PDB entry 8VNZ | electron microscopy, 3.50 A resolution | chains L and C of the 6 polymer chains in the assembly

Chain L:
Name: Polycomb protein EED
From: Homo sapiens
Reference sequence: O75530 (EED_HUMAN); residues 1-441 here = UniProt positions 1-441
Amino-acid sequence (441 residues; numbered 1 to 441; the number before each row is that of its first residue):
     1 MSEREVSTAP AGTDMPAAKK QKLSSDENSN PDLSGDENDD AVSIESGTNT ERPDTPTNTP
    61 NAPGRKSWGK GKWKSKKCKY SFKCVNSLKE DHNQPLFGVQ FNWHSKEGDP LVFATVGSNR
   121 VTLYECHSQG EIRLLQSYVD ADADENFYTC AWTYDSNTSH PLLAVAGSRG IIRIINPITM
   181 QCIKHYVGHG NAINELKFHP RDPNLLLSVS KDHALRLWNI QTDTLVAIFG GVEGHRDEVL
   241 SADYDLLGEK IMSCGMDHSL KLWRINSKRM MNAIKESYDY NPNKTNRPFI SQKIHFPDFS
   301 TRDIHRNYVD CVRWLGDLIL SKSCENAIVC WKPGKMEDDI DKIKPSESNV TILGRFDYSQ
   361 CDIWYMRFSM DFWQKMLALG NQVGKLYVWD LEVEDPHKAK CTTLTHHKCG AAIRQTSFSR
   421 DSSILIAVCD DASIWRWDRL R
Disordered / not traced: 1-79

Chain C:
Name: Histone-lysine N-methyltransferase EZH2
From: Homo sapiens
Notes: EC 2.1.1.356
Reference sequence: Q15910 (EZH2_HUMAN); residues 1-746 here = UniProt positions 1-746
Amino-acid sequence (746 residues; row label = number of the first residue in the row):
     1 MGQTGKKSEK GPVCWRKRVK SEYMRLRQLK RFRRADEVKS MFSSNRQKIL ERTEILNQEW
    61 KQRRIQPVHI LTSVSSLRGT RECSVTSDLD FPTQVIPLKT LNAVASVPIM YSWSPLQQNF
   121 MVEDETVLHN IPYMGDEVLD QDGTFIEELI KNYDGKVHGD RECGFINDEI FVELVNALGQ
   181 YNDDDDDDDG DDPEEREEKQ KDLEDHRDDK ESRPPRKFPS DKIFEAISSM FPDKGTAEEL
   241 KEKYKELTEQ QLPGALPPEC TPNIDGPNAK SVQREQSLHS FHTLFCRRCF KYDCFLHPFH
   301 ATPNTYKRKN TETALDNKPC GPQCYQHLEG AKEFAAALTA ERIKTPPKRP GGRRRGRLPN
   361 NSSRPSTPTI NVLESKDTDS DREAGTETGG ENNDKEEEEK KDETSSSSEA NSRCQTPIKM
   421 KPNIEPPENV EWSGAEASMF RVLIGTYYDN FCAIARLIGT KTCRQVYEFR VKESSIIAPA
   481 PAEDVDTPPR KKKRKHRLWA AHCRKIQLKK DGSSNHVYNY QPCDHPRQPC DSSCPCVIAQ
   541 NFCEKFCQCS SECQNRFPGC RCKAQCNTKQ CPCYLAVREC DPDLCLTCGA ADHWDSKNVS
   601 CKNCSIQRGS KKHLLLAPSD VAGWGIFIKD PVQKNEFISE YCGEIISQDE ADRRGKVYDK
   661 YMCSFLFNLN NDFVVDATRK GNKIRFANHS VNPNCYAKVM MVNGDHRIGI FAKRAIQTGE
   721 ELFFDYRYSQ ADALKYVGIE REMEIP
Disordered / not traced: 1-16, 182-219, 340-425
Cystine bridges: Cys523-Cys534
Residues lining bound ligands: S-adenosylhomocysteine (SAH): Val621, Ala622, Gly623, Trp624, Gly625, Met662, Cys663, Ser664, Phe665, Arg685, Phe686, Ala687, Asn688, His689, Phe723, Tyr726, Tyr736, Val737, Ile739
What the authors report for this chain:
  - conformationally variable residues (helix shift): Arg504, Gln507

Interface between chain L and chain C:
Contacting residue pairs (144; chain L residue first):
  Val85(L) with Leu89(C)
  Asn86(L) with Ser87(C); Leu89(C); Phe91(C)
  Ser87(L) with Ser87(C), hydrogen bond (backbone-side chain); Asp88(C), hydrogen bond
  Leu88(L) with Thr86(C); Ser87(C); Asp88(C)
  Lys89(L) with Val85(C); Thr86(C), hydrogen bond (backbone-backbone)
  Asp91(L) with Ser84(C)
  Trp103(L) with Trp60(C), hydrogen bond (backbone-side chain)
  His104(L) with Trp60(C); Ile65(C)
  Ser105(L) with Trp60(C), hydrogen bond (backbone-side chain); Ile65(C)
  Lys106(L) with Trp60(C); Ile65(C)
  Glu107(L) with Trp60(C); Lys61(C)
  Asp109(L) with Ile65(C)
  Arg120(L) with Cys83(C); Leu98(C)
  Tyr124(L) with Val85(C)
  Gly130(L) with Phe91(C)
  Ile132(L) with Gln94(C), hydrogen bond (backbone-side chain)
  Arg133(L) with Gln94(C)
  Leu134(L) with Leu71(C); Val85(C), hydrophobic; Gln94(C), hydrogen bond (backbone-side chain); Ile96(C), hydrophobic
  Leu135(L) with Val68(C), hydrophobic; His69(C)
  Gln136(L) with Ile96(C); Pro97(C), hydrogen bond (side chain-backbone); Leu98(C); Lys99(C)
  Ser137(L) with Leu98(C); Lys99(C), hydrogen bond (backbone-backbone)
  Tyr138(L) with Lys99(C); Leu101(C)
  Val139(L) with Leu98(C), hydrophobic; Lys99(C), hydrogen bond (backbone-backbone); Thr100(C); Leu101(C)
  Asp140(L) with Leu101(C); Ala103(C)
  Asp142(L) with Ala103(C)
  Ser159(L) with Arg64(C), hydrogen bond (side chain-backbone); Ile65(C); Gln66(C), hydrogen bond (backbone-backbone)
  His160(L) with Ile65(C); Gln66(C)
  Pro161(L) with Ile65(C); Gln66(C); Val68(C), hydrophobic
  Arg169(L) with Val104(C), hydrogen bond (side chain-backbone); Ser106(C), hydrogen bond
  Ile171(L) with Val104(C), hydrophobic
  Arg173(L) with Leu101(C); Asn102(C), hydrogen bond (side chain-backbone); Ala103(C); Val104(C)
  Ile175(L) with Leu101(C), hydrophobic
  Pro177(L) with Val68(C), hydrophobic; His69(C), hydrogen bond (backbone-side chain)
  Ile178(L) with Gln66(C); Pro67(C); Val68(C), hydrophobic; His69(C)
  Met180(L) with His69(C); Lys99(C)
  Gln181(L) with Lys99(C)
  Cys182(L) with Lys99(C)
  His185(L) with Asn102(C), hydrogen bond; Val104(C)
  Val187(L) with Val107(C), hydrophobic
  His189(L) with Val107(C)
  Gly190(L) with Pro108(C); Ile109(C); Met110(C), hydrogen bond (backbone-backbone)
  Asn191(L) with Ile109(C); Met110(C); Tyr111(C), hydrogen bond
  Arg201(L) with Glu59(C), salt bridge
  Asp212(L) with Met110(C); Tyr111(C); Ser112(C), hydrogen bond
  His213(L) with Ser112(C), hydrogen bond (side chain-backbone)
  Ala214(L) with Ser112(C)
  Gly230(L) with Ser112(C)
  Val232(L) with Arg679(C)
  Arg236(L) with His129(C), hydrogen bond; Arg679(C)
  Asp237(L) with Asn130(C), hydrogen bond
  Leu246(L) with Thr53(C); Leu56(C)
  Leu247(L) with Arg52(C)
  Met256(L) with Ile131(C)
  Asp257(L) with His129(C)
  His258(L) with His158(C)
  Lys293(L) with Trp113(C), hydrogen bond (side chain-backbone); Pro115(C)
  His295(L) with Ser114(C)
  Arg302(L) with His129(C); His158(C), hydrogen bond
  Arg306(L) with His158(C); Asp160(C), hydrogen bond (side chain-backbone); Arg161(C); Cys163(C)
  Leu315(L) with Asn45(C); Ile49(C), hydrophobic
  Gly316(L) with Asn45(C); Ile49(C)
  Asp317(L) with Asn45(C), hydrogen bond (backbone-side chain)
  Leu318(L) with Phe42(C), hydrophobic; Asn45(C)
  Lys332(L) with Met41(C)
  Met336(L) with Met41(C)
  Leu353(L) with Met41(C), hydrophobic; Phe42(C)
  Trp364(L) with Tyr133(C), hydrophobic
  Phe372(L) with Thr53(C); Leu56(C), hydrophobic; Asn57(C)
  Trp373(L) with Ile49(C); Thr53(C); Glu54(C); Asn57(C)
  Gln374(L) with Ile49(C); Thr53(C)
  Leu391(L) with Arg46(C), hydrogen bond (backbone-side chain)
  Glu392(L) with Phe42(C); Arg46(C), salt bridge
  Val393(L) with Lys39(C), hydrogen bond (backbone-side chain); Phe42(C); Ser43(C)
  Glu394(L) with Lys39(C); Phe42(C)
  Pro396(L) with Phe42(C), hydrophobic
  Arg420(L) with Leu56(C); Asn57(C); Trp60(C)
Interface residues without a listed pair, chain L (86 interface residues in all): Glu90, Gln129, Glu131, Tyr154, Pro200, Lys211, Glu238, Asp303, Lys375, Asp395
Interface residues without a listed pair, chain C (68 interface residues in all): Glu37, Val38, Lys48, Ile55, Thr72, Val95, Gly159, Glu162, Phe165

Summary:
Chain L and chain C form an interface of 86 and 68 residues respectively, with 29 hydrogen bonds and 2 salt
bridges. Among the polar pairs are Arg201(L)-Glu59(C), Glu392(L)-Arg46(C) and Ser87(L)-Ser87(C). Bound to
chain C: S-adenosylhomocysteine. The paper reports conformational variability at Arg504(C) and Gln507(C).
Here chain L is Polycomb protein EED and chain C is Histone-lysine N-methyltransferase EZH2, both from Homo
sapiens. Entry 8VNZ (PRC2_AJ1-450 bound to H3K36me3-modified nucleosome with histone H3 tail disengaged) was
determined by electron microscopy, deposited together with 8VMI, 8VMJ, 8VML, 8VMN, 8VNV, 8VO0 and 8VOB.
